PDB entry 2KBC | solution NMR | chains B and A

Chain B:
Molecule: INSL5_B-chain
Amino-acid sequence (25 residues; each row starts with the number of its first residue):
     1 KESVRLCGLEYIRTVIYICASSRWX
Modified positions: NH2 (amino group) at position 25

Chain A:
Molecule: INSL5_A-chain
Amino-acid sequence (22 residues; numbered 1 to 22; the number before each row is that of its first residue):
     1 EDLQTLCCTDGCSMTDLSALCX
Disulfides: Cys7-Cys12
Modified positions: Glu1 (pyroglutamic acid; PCA); NH2 (amino group) at position 22

Chain B / chain A interface:
Cross-chain cystine bridges: Cys7(B)-Cys8(A), Cys19(B)-Cys21(A)
Pairs across the interface - 28 pairs, chain B then chain A:
  Lys1(B) with Asp10(A); Gly11(A)
  Ser3(B) with Gly11(A); Cys12(A); Ser13(A)
  Val4(B) with Cys7(A); Gly11(A); Cys12(A)
  Arg5(B) with Cys7(A); Thr9(A); Asp10(A)
  Leu6(B) with Gln4(A); Cys7(A); Cys8(A)
  Cys7(B) with Cys8(A), disulfide
  Tyr11(B) with Leu3(A); Gln4(A); Cys7(A); Cys12(A); Leu17(A); Leu20(A)
  Thr14(B) with Leu17(A)
  Val15(B) with Leu20(A); Cys21(A)
  Ile18(B) with Met14(A); Leu17(A); Cys21(A)
  Cys19(B) with Cys21(A), disulfide
Also at the interface, not in a pair above, chain A (14 interface residues in all): Ser18

Overview:
The interface between chain B and chain A involves 11 residues on one side and 14 on the other; the contacts
include 2 disulfide bonds.
Chain B is INSL5_B-chain and chain A is INSL5_A-chain; the structure, Solution structure of human insulin-like
peptide 5 (INSL5), was determined by solution NMR.
